6IP1 - chains D and G of the 8 polymer chains in the assembly; structure by electron microscopy, 3.90 A resolution.

Chain D:
Name: Synaptosomal-associated protein 25
Organism: Rattus norvegicus
UniProt: P60881 (SNP25_RAT); residues 126-206 here = UniProt positions 126-206
Amino-acid sequence (83 residues; numbered 124 to 206; the number before each row is that of its first residue):
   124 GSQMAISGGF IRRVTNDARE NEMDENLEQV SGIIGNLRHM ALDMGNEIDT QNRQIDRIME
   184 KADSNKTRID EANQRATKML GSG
Unresolved in the structure: 124-140, 203-206
Sequence notes: expression tag (124-125)
Swiss-Prot annotation at these positions:
  - site ((Microbial infection) Cleavage): Arg180, Ile181, Gln197, Arg198
  - modified residue: Thr138 (Phosphothreonine), Ser154 (Phosphoserine), Ser187 (Phosphoserine)

Chain G:
Name: Alpha-soluble NSF attachment protein
Organism: Bos taurus
UniProt: A5D7S0 (A5D7S0_BOVIN); numbering as in UniProt (aligned over 1-295)
Amino-acid sequence (309 residues; numbered -13 to 295; the number before each row is that of its first residue; numbers below 1 keep their minus sign (Gly-13 is residue -13)):
   -13 GSMRGSHHHH HHGSMDNSGK EAEAMALLAE AERKVKNSQS FFSGLFGGSS KIEEACEIYA
    47 RAANMFKMAK NWSAAGSAFC QAAQLHLQLQ SKHDAATCFV DAGNAFKKAD PQEAINCLMR
   107 AIEIYTDMGR FTIAAKHHIS IAEIYETELV DIEKAIAHYE QSADYYKGEE SNSSANKCLL
   167 KVAGYAAQLE QYQKAIDIYE QVGTNAMDSP LLKYSAKDYF FKAALCHFCI DMLNAKLAVQ
   227 KYEELFPAFS DSRECKLMKK LLEAHEEQNV DSYTEAVKEY DSISRLDQWL TTMLLRIKKT
   287 IQGDEEDLR
Unresolved in the structure: -13 to 3
Sequence notes: expression tag (-13 to 0)
From the paper describing this entry:
  - mutagenesis - R116A, L197A: decreased catalytic activity on SNARE complex disassembly

How chain D and chain G interact:
Pairs across the interface - 7 pairs, chain D then chain G:
  Arg161(D) - Tyr200(G)
  Arg161(D) - Lys203(G)
  Leu165(D) - Tyr200(G)
  Leu165(D) - Ser201(G)
  Asp172(D) - Leu197(G)
  Arg176(D) - Ser159(G)
  Arg180(D) - Thr118(G)
Also at the interface, not in a pair above, chain D (7 interface residues in all): Asn169, Lys184
Also at the interface, not in a pair above, chain G (9 interface residues in all): Arg116, Leu198, Arg239

In short:
7 residues of chain D and 9 residues of chain G are in contact. From the paper: R116A and L197A of chain G
reduce catalytic activity on SNARE complex disassembly.
Chain D is Synaptosomal-associated protein 25 (Rattus norvegicus) and chain G is Alpha-soluble NSF attachment
protein (Bos taurus); the structure, alpha-SNAP-SNARE subcomplex in the whole 20S complex, was determined by
electron microscopy (same publication as 6IP2).
